Entry 4QWW (X-ray diffraction, 2.70 A resolution); this record covers chains A and F of the 6 polymer chains in the assembly.

== Chain A ==
Protein: Acetylcholinesterase
From: Bungarus fasciatus
Notes: EC 3.1.1.7
UniProtKB: Q92035 (ACES_BUNFA); residues 1-535 here correspond to UniProt positions 32-566 (UniProt number = residue number + 31)
Chain sequence (542 residues; each row starts with the number of its first residue):
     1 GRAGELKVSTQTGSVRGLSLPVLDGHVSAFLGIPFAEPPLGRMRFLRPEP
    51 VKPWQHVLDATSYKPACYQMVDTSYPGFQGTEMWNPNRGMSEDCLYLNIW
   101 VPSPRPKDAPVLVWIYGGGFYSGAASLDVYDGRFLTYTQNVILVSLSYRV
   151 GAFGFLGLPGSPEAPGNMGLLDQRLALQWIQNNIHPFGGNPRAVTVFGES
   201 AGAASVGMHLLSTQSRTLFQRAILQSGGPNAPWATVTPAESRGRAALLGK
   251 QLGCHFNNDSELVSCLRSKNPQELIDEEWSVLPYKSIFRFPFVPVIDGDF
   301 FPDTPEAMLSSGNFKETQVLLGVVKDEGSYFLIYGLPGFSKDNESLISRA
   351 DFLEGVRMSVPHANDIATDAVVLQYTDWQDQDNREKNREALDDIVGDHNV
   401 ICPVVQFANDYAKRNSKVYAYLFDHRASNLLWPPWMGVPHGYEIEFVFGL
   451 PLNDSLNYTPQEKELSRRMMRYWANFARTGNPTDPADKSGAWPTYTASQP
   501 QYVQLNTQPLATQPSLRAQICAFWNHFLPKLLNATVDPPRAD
Not modelled in the structure: 1-2, 487-490, 536-542
Swiss-Prot annotation at these positions:
  - active site: S200 (Acyl-ester intermediate), E327 (Charge relay system), H440 (Charge relay system)
  - glycosylation (N-linked (GlcNAc...) asparagine): N258, N343, N453
Cystine bridges: C67-C94, C254-C265, C402-C521
Covalent attachments: glycan linked to N343, N453
From the paper describing this entry:
  - catalytic residues: S200, E327
  - post-translational modification sites: N343, N453
  - conformationally variable residues (loop rearrangement, side-chain flip): S74 to Q79, A427 to G437, Y442
  - contacts within the chain: F423-Y442 (hydrophobic contact), L430-Y442 (hydrophobic contact), W84-Y442, G80-Y442 (backbone contact), Y442-F446 (hydrophobic contact)
  - self-association interface (contacts with another copy of this molecule): Q374, Q379, P500, P514, H526
  - specificity-determining residues: M70, K285 (citing earlier work)
  - mutagenesis - M70Y, K285D: increased binding to propidium (citing earlier work)

== Chain F ==
Protein: Fab410 antibody heavy chain
From: Mus musculus
Notes: antibody fragment or engineered binder
Chain sequence (234 residues; each row starts with the number of its first residue):
     1 EVQLVESGGGLVQPKGSLKLSCAASGFTFNTYAMHWVRQAPGKGLEWVAR
    51 IRSKSNKYATHYADSVKDRFTISRDDSQTMLYLQMNNLKTEDTAMYYCVR
   101 EGSYYDSSYGAMDYWGQGTSVTVSSAKTTPPSVYPLAPGSAAQTNSMVTL
   151 GCLVKGYFPEPVTVTWNSGSLSSGVHTFPAVLESDLYTLSSSVTVPSSPW
   201 PSETVTCNVAHPASSTKVDKKIVPRDCGCKPCIC
Not modelled in the structure: 140-145, 226-234
Cystine bridges: C22-C98, C152-C207

== Chain A / chain F interface ==
Pairs across the interface - 21 pairs, chain A then chain F:
  Y68(A) - Y105(F)
  M70(A) - S55(F)
  V71(A) - Y104(F)  hydrophobic
  D72(A) - Y109(F)
  T73(A) - R52(F)  hydrogen bond
  T73(A) - N56(F)
  T73(A) - Y109(F)
  S74(A) - R50(F)  hydrogen bond (backbone-side chain)
  S74(A) - R52(F)
  P76(A) - E101(F)
  P76(A) - Y109(F)
  P76(A) - G110(F)
  E82(A) - Y104(F)
  E82(A) - Y109(F)  hydrogen bond
  N85(A) - Y104(F)
  P86(A) - Y104(F)  hydrogen bond (backbone-side chain)
  G89(A) - Y104(F)
  M90(A) - Y104(F)  hydrophobic
  M90(A) - Y105(F)
  Q272(A) - Y105(F)  hydrogen bond
  D276(A) - S55(F)  hydrogen bond (backbone-side chain)
Interface residues without a listed pair, chain F (10 interface residues in all): T31
Interface features reported in the paper:
  - specific contacts: M70(A)-S55(F), D72(A)-Y109(F), S74(A)-R50(F), E82(A)-Y109(F), E82(A)-Y104(F), Q272(A)-Y105(F), D276(A)-T31(F), Y105(F)-M90(A), Y109(F)-P76(A)
  - epitope / paratope residues, chain A: M70(A), D72(A), S74(A), E82(A), Q272(A), D276(A)
  - epitope / paratope residues, chain F: Y105(F), Y109(F)

== Overview ==
Chain A and chain F form an interface of 14 and 10 residues respectively, with 6 hydrogen bonds. Among the
polar pairs are T73(A)-R52(F), S74(A)-R50(F) and E82(A)-Y109(F). The paper describes contacts between M70(A)
and S55(F), D72(A) and Y109(F) and S74(A) and R50(F) among others. The paper reports catalytic residues
S200(A) and E327(A); M70Y and K285D of chain A increase binding to propidium.
Here chain A is Acetylcholinesterase (Bungarus fasciatus) and chain F is Fab410 antibody heavy chain (Mus
musculus). Entry 4QWW (Crystal structure of the Fab410-BfAChE complex) was determined by X-ray diffraction.
